PDB entry 7CGL | X-ray diffraction, 2.50 A resolution | chains A and B

[Chain A]
Molecule: PUM-HD domain-containing protein
Source organism: Caenorhabditis elegans
UniProt: Q09487 (Q09487_CAEEL); numbering as in UniProt (aligned over 172-522)
Amino-acid sequence (360 residues; each row starts with the number of its first residue):
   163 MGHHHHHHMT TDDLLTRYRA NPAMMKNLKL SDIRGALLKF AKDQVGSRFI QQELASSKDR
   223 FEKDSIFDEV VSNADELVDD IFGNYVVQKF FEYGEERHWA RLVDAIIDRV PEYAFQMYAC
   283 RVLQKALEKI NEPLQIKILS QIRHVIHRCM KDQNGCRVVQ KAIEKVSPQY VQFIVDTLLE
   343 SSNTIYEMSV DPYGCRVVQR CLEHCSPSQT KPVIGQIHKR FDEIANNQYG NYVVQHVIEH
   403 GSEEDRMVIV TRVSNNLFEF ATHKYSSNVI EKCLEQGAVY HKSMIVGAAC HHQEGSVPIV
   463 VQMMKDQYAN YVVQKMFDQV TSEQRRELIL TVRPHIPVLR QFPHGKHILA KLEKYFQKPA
Disordered / not traced: 163-173, 520-522
Differences from the reference sequence: initiating methionine (163); expression tag (164-171); engineered mutation Cys-318 (Asn in Q09487), Arg-319 (His in Q09487)
Reported in the primary citation:
  - mutagenesis - N472S/Y473N/Q476E: decreased growth
  - mutagenesis - Q476A/K513A, K513A (53.61-fold), K513E, K513R: decreased binding to PBE-5A

[Chain B]
Molecule: 8-nt RNA strand
Sequence (8 nucleotides; numbered 0 to 7; the number before each row is that of its first residue; numbering starts at 0):
     0 UGUACAUA

[How chain A and chain B interact]
Pairs across the interface (44):
  Gln-206(A) with A7(B), hydrogen bond to the phosphate
  Arg-210(A) with A7(B), hydrogen bond to the sugar
  Gln-213(A) with A7(B), hydrogen bond to the base
  Phe-244(A) with A7(B), sugar contact
  Asn-246(A) with U6(B), hydrogen bond to the base
  Tyr-247(A) with U6(B), hydrogen bond to the base; A7(B), stacking on the base
  Gln-250(A) with U6(B), hydrogen bond to the base
  Tyr-280(A) with U6(B), base contact
  Cys-282(A) with A5(B), base contact
  Arg-283(A) with A5(B), hydrogen bond to the base; U6(B), base contact
  Gln-286(A) with A5(B), hydrogen bond to the base
  Gln-315(A) with A5(B), sugar contact
  Asn-316(A) with A5(B), sugar contact
  Cys-318(A) with C4(B), base contact
  Arg-319(A) with C4(B), hydrogen bond to the base; A5(B), hydrogen bond to the base
  Gln-322(A) with C4(B), base contact
  Tyr-355(A) with C4(B), sugar contact
  Arg-358(A) with A3(B), hydrogen bond to the base; C4(B), hydrogen bond to the sugar
  Gln-361(A) with A3(B), hydrogen bond to the base
  Gln-390(A) with U2(B), base contact
  Tyr-391(A) with A3(B), sugar contact
  Asn-393(A) with U2(B), hydrogen bond to the base
  Tyr-394(A) with U2(B), hydrogen bond to the base; A3(B), stacking on the base
  Gln-397(A) with U2(B), hydrogen bond to the base
  Lys-426(A) with G1(B), hydrogen bond to the sugar; U2(B), salt bridge to the phosphate
  Tyr-427(A) with U2(B), base contact
  Ser-429(A) with G1(B), hydrogen bond to the base
  Asn-430(A) with G1(B), base contact; U2(B), base contact
  Glu-433(A) with G1(B), hydrogen bond to the base
  Gln-469(A) with U0(B), base contact
  Tyr-470(A) with G1(B), sugar contact
  Asn-472(A) with U0(B), hydrogen bond to the base
  Tyr-473(A) with U0(B), hydrogen bond to the base; G1(B), stacking on the base
  His-506(A) with U0(B), hydrogen bond to the sugar
  His-509(A) with U0(B), base contact
  Lys-513(A) with U0(B), hydrogen bond to the base
Also at the interface, not in a pair above, chain A (41 interface residues in all): Ile-243, Met-279, Cys-357, Arg-362, Ile-510

[Summary]
The interface between chain A and chain B involves 41 residues on one side and 8 on the other, with 23
hydrogen bonds, 1 salt bridge and 3 aromatic stacking contacts. Polar pairs include Gln-213(A)/A7(B),
Asn-246(A)/U6(B) and Tyr-247(A)/U6(B). The paper reports that Q476A/K513A, K513A and K513E of chain A, among
others, reduce binding to PBE-5A; N472S/Y473N/Q476E of chain A reduce growth.
Chain A is PUM-HD domain-containing protein (Caenorhabditis elegans) and chain B is an 8-nt RNA strand; the
structure, Crystal Structure of PUF-8 in Complex with PBE-RNA, was determined by X-ray diffraction, deposited
together with 7CGF, 7CGG, 7CGH, 7CGI, 7CGJ, 7CGK and 7CGM.
